PDB entry 6LQJ | electron microscopy, 3.24 A resolution | chains C and G of the 18 polymer chains in the assembly

== Chain C (and G) ==
Molecule: Curli production assembly/transport component CsgG
Organism: Escherichia coli K-12
Notes: chain G of this document is another copy of the same molecule, construct and numbering; everything in this record applies to it too
UniProtKB: P0AEA2 (CSGG_ECOLI); residues 1-277 here = UniProt positions 1-277
Amino-acid sequence (285 residues; row label = number of the first residue in the row):
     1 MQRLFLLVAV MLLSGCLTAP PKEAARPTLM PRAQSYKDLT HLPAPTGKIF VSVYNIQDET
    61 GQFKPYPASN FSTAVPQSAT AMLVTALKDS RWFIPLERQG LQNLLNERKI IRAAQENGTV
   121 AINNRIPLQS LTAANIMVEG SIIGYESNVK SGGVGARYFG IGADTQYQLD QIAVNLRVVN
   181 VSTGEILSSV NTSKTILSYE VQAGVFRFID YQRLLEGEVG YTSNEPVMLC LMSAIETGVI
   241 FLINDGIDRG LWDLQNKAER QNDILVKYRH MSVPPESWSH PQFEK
Disordered / not traced: 1-46, 253-285
Differences from the reference sequence: expression tag (278-285)
Curated features (UniProtKB/Swiss-Prot):
  - lipidation: Cys-16 (N-palmitoyl cysteine)

== Chain C / chain G interface ==
Contacting residue pairs (116; chain C residue first):
  Ser-52(C) / Glu-107(G)  hydrogen bond
  Tyr-54(C) / Asn-103(G)
  Tyr-54(C) / Asn-106(G)
  Tyr-54(C) / Glu-107(G)  hydrogen bond (side chain-backbone)
  Tyr-54(C) / Ile-110(G)
  Glu-59(C) / Gln-77(G)  hydrogen bond (backbone-backbone)
  Glu-59(C) / Ser-78(G)
  Glu-59(C) / Gln-99(G)  hydrogen bond
  Thr-60(C) / Pro-76(G)
  Gly-61(C) / Phe-71(G)
  Gly-61(C) / Ser-72(G)
  Gly-61(C) / Thr-73(G)  hydrogen bond (backbone-backbone)
  Gly-61(C) / Gln-77(G)
  Gln-62(C) / Lys-64(G)
  Gln-62(C) / Ser-72(G)  hydrogen bond
  Gln-62(C) / Thr-73(G)  hydrogen bond (side chain-backbone)
  Phe-63(C) / Ser-69(G)
  Phe-63(C) / Phe-71(G)
  Phe-63(C) / Ser-72(G)
  Lys-64(C) / Ser-69(G)
  Pro-65(C) / Pro-67(G)
  Pro-65(C) / Ala-68(G)  hydrophobic
  Pro-65(C) / Ser-69(G)
  Tyr-66(C) / Tyr-66(G)
  Tyr-66(C) / Pro-67(G)  hydrogen bond (backbone-backbone)
  Asn-70(C) / Ser-69(G)  hydrogen bond (backbone-side chain)
  Asn-70(C) / Asn-70(G)  hydrogen bond
  Asn-70(C) / Phe-71(G)
  Phe-71(C) / Phe-71(G)  hydrophobic
  Arg-98(C) / Glu-107(G)  salt bridge
  Arg-98(C) / Ile-110(G)
  Leu-101(C) / Ile-110(G)  hydrophobic
  Leu-131(C) / Ile-110(G)
  Leu-131(C) / Ala-114(G)
  Ala-133(C) / Glu-107(G)
  Ala-133(C) / Ile-111(G)  hydrophobic
  Ala-133(C) / Ile-126(G)  hydrophobic
  Ala-134(C) / Glu-107(G)  hydrogen bond (backbone-side chain)
  Ala-134(C) / Ile-111(G)
  Ala-134(C) / Ile-126(G)
  Asn-135(C) / Ile-126(G)
  Met-137(C) / Asn-103(G)
  Met-137(C) / Leu-104(G)  hydrophobic
  Met-137(C) / Glu-107(G)
  Glu-139(C) / Glu-97(G)
  Glu-139(C) / Gly-100(G)
  Glu-139(C) / Asn-103(G)  hydrogen bond
  Ile-143(C) / Pro-76(G)
  Ile-143(C) / Ser-78(G)  hydrogen bond (backbone-side chain)
  Ile-143(C) / Ala-81(G)  hydrophobic
  Ile-143(C) / Met-82(G)
  Gly-144(C) / Met-228(G)
  Glu-146(C) / Pro-226(G)
  Glu-146(C) / Val-227(G)  hydrogen bond (side chain-backbone)
  Asn-148(C) / Asn-224(G)  hydrogen bond (backbone-side chain)
  Val-149(C) / Ser-223(G)
  Val-149(C) / Asn-224(G)  hydrogen bond (backbone-backbone)
  Val-149(C) / Pro-226(G)  hydrophobic
  Lys-150(C) / Tyr-221(G)  hydrogen bond
  Lys-150(C) / Thr-222(G)
  Lys-150(C) / Ser-223(G)
  Ser-151(C) / Tyr-221(G)
  Ser-151(C) / Thr-222(G)  hydrogen bond (backbone-backbone)
  Gly-152(C) / Gly-220(G)
  Gly-153(C) / Glu-218(G)
  Gly-153(C) / Val-219(G)
  Gly-153(C) / Gly-220(G)  hydrogen bond (backbone-backbone)
  Val-154(C) / Glu-218(G)
  Gly-155(C) / Gly-217(G)
  Gly-155(C) / Glu-218(G)  hydrogen bond (backbone-backbone)
  Ala-156(C) / Glu-216(G)
  Ala-156(C) / Gly-217(G)
  Arg-157(C) / Leu-214(G)
  Arg-157(C) / Leu-215(G)
  Arg-157(C) / Glu-216(G)  salt bridge
  Tyr-158(C) / Arg-213(G)
  Tyr-158(C) / Leu-214(G)
  Phe-159(C) / Arg-213(G)
  Phe-159(C) / Leu-214(G)
  Tyr-167(C) / Tyr-221(G)
  Gln-171(C) / Pro-226(G)
  Gln-171(C) / Met-228(G)
  Ala-173(C) / Met-228(G)  hydrophobic
  Asn-175(C) / Ala-81(G)
  Asn-175(C) / Thr-85(G)  hydrogen bond
  Arg-177(C) / Glu-97(G)  salt bridge
  Arg-177(C) / Gln-99(G)  hydrogen bond
  Val-179(C) / Glu-97(G)
  Val-181(C) / Leu-104(G)  hydrophobic
  Val-181(C) / Glu-107(G)
  Val-181(C) / Arg-108(G)  hydrogen bond (backbone-side chain)
  Val-181(C) / Ile-111(G)  hydrophobic
  Ser-182(C) / Arg-108(G)  hydrogen bond (backbone-side chain)
  Ser-182(C) / Ile-126(G)
  Ser-182(C) / Pro-127(G)  hydrogen bond (side chain-backbone)
  Ser-182(C) / Leu-128(G)
  Ser-182(C) / Gln-129(G)
  Ser-182(C) / Ser-130(G)
  Thr-183(C) / Gln-129(G)
  Thr-183(C) / Ser-130(G)
  Thr-183(C) / Leu-131(G)
  Thr-183(C) / Thr-132(G)  hydrogen bond (backbone-backbone)
  Gly-184(C) / Leu-96(G)
  Gly-184(C) / Glu-97(G)  hydrogen bond (backbone-backbone)
  Gly-184(C) / Leu-104(G)
  Glu-185(C) / Phe-50(G)
  Glu-185(C) / Pro-95(G)
  Glu-185(C) / Leu-96(G)
  Ile-186(C) / Val-84(G)  hydrophobic
  Ile-186(C) / Lys-88(G)
  Ile-186(C) / Pro-95(G)  hydrogen bond (backbone-backbone)
  Ile-186(C) / Glu-97(G)
  Leu-187(C) / Lys-88(G)  hydrogen bond (backbone-side chain)
  Ser-189(C) / Thr-85(G)  hydrogen bond
  Asn-191(C) / Thr-85(G)  hydrogen bond
  Arg-249(C) / Lys-88(G)
Also at the interface, not in a pair above, chain C (56 interface residues in all): Ser-69, Ser-130, Thr-132, Tyr-145, Asn-180
Also at the interface, not in a pair above, chain G (60 interface residues in all): Ala-74, Arg-91, Ile-94, Ile-209, Gln-212, Glu-225, Leu-229

== Overview ==
56 residues of chain C and 60 residues of chain G are in contact, with 31 hydrogen bonds and 3 salt bridges.
Polar pairs include Arg-98(C)/Glu-107(G), Arg-157(C)/Glu-216(G) and Arg-177(C)/Glu-97(G).
Chain C and chain G are both Curli production assembly/transport component CsgG (Escherichia coli K-12); the
structure, Low resolution architecture of curli complex, was determined by electron microscopy, deposited
together with 6LQH and 7BRM.
